PDB entry 3U6P | X-ray diffraction, 1.60 A resolution | chains A and C of the 3 polymer chains in the assembly

== Chain A ==
Molecule: Formamidopyrimidine-DNA glycosylase
Organism: Geobacillus stearothermophilus
Notes: EC 3.2.2.23
UniProtKB: P84131 (P84131_GEOSE); numbering as in UniProt (aligned over 2-274)
Chain sequence (273 residues; row label = number of the first residue in the row):
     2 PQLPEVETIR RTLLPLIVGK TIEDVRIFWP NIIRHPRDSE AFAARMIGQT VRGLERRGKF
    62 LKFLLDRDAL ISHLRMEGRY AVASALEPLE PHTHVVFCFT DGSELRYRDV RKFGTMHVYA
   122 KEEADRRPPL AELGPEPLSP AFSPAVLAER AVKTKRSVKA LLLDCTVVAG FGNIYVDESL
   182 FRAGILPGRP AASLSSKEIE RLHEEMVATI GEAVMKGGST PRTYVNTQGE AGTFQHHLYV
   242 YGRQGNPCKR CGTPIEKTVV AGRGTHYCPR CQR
Not modelled in the structure: 217-237
Construct notes: engineered mutation Cys-166 (Gln in P84131), Pro-222 (Val in P84131)
Bound ions: Zn2+: Cys-249, Cys-252, Cys-269, Cys-272
What the authors report for this chain:
  - binding site for the 16-nt DNA strand (chain C): Phe-114
  - conformationally variable residues (order/disorder transition): Lys-217 to His-237

== Chain C ==
Molecule: 16-nt DNA strand
Sequence (16 nucleotides; numbered 1 to 16; the number before each row is that of its first residue):
     1 TGCGTCGGGA XCTACC
Not modelled in the structure: 1-5, 16
Modified positions: 08Q (5'-O-{(S)-hydroxy[(2-sulfanylethyl)amino]phosphoryl}thymidine) at position 11

== Chain A / chain C interface ==
Residue-residue contacts (25):
  Lys-60(A) / DG9(C)  sugar contact
  Lys-60(A) / DA10(C)  phosphate contact
  Phe-61(A) / DA10(C)  sugar contact
  His-74(A) / DG9(C)  hydrogen bond to the phosphate
  His-74(A) / DA10(C)  salt bridge to the phosphate
  Arg-76(A) / DG9(C)  hydrogen bond to the base
  Arg-76(A) / DA10(C)  hydrogen bond to the sugar
  Met-77(A) / DG8(C)  phosphate contact
  Met-77(A) / DG9(C)  phosphate contact
  Arg-112(A) / DG8(C)  base contact
  Phe-114(A) / DG8(C)  base contact
  Phe-114(A) / DG9(C)  base contact
  Pro-130(A) / 08Q_11(C)  base contact
  Ala-132(A) / 08Q_11(C)  base contact
  Glu-133(A) / 08Q_11(C)  base contact
  Leu-134(A) / 08Q_11(C)  base contact
  Cys-166(A) / 08Q_11(C)  covalent bond
  Thr-167(A) / 08Q_11(C)  base contact
  Asn-174(A) / DG8(C)  phosphate contact
  Asn-174(A) / DG9(C)  phosphate contact
  Gly-263(A) / DG8(C)  phosphate contact
  Arg-264(A) / DG8(C)  salt bridge to the phosphate
  Arg-264(A) / DG9(C)  salt bridge to the phosphate
  Arg-264(A) / DA10(C)  base contact
  Gly-265(A) / DG8(C)  hydrogen bond to the phosphate
Other interface residues (no listed pair), chain A (20 interface residues in all): Gln-3, Pro-129, Gly-171
Other interface residues (no listed pair), chain C (6 interface residues in all): DG7, DC12

== Summary ==
Chain A and chain C form an interface of 20 and 6 residues respectively, with 1 covalent bond, 4 hydrogen
bonds and 3 salt bridges. Polar pairs include Arg-76(A)/DG9(C), Arg-76(A)/DA10(C) and His-74(A)/DG9(C). The
paper reports a binding site for the 16-nt DNA strand (chain C) at Phe-114(A); conformational variability at
Lys-217(A).
Here chain A is Formamidopyrimidine-DNA glycosylase (Geobacillus stearothermophilus) and chain C is a 16-nt
DNA strand. Entry 3U6P (MutM set 1 GpG) was determined by X-ray diffraction (same publication as 3U6D, 3U6E,
3U6L, 3U6M, 3U6O and 3U6S).
